PDB entry 7PEQ | electron microscopy, 35.00 A resolution (very low resolution: no residue pairs are listed; an interface is given only as per-side residue counts) | chains BH and BI of the 36 polymer chains in the assembly

Chain BH:
Name: Nuclear pore complex protein Nup85
Organism: Homo sapiens
UniProtKB: Q9BW27 (NUP85_HUMAN); residue numbers follow UniProt; this construct covers 1-656
Chain sequence (656 residues; numbered 1 to 656; the number before each row is that of its first residue):
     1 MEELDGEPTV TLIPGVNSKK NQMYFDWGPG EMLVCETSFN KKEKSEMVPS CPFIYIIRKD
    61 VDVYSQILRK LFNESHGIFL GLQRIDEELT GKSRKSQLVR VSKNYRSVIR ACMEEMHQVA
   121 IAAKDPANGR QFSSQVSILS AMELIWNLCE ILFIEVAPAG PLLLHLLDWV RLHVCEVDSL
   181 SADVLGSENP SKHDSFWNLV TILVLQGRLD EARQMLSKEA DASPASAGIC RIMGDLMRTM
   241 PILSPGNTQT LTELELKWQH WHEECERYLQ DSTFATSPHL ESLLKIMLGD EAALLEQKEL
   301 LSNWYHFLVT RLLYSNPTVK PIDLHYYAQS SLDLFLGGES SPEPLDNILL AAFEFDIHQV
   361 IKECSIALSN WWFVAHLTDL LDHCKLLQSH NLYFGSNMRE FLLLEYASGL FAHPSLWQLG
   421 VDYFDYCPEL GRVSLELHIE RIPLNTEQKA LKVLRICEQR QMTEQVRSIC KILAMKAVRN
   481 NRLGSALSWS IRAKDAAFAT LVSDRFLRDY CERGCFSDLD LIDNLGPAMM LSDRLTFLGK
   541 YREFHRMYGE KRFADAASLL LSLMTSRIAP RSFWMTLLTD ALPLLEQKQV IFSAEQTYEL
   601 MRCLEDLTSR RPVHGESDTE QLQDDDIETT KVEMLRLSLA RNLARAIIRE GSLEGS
Disordered / not traced: 1-19, 652-656
Swiss-Prot annotation at these positions:
  - modified residue: Met1 (N-acetylmethionine), Lys92 (N6-acetyllysine), Ser223 (Phosphoserine)
  - natural variant: Ala477 (A477V: In NPHS17; uncertain significance), Ala581 (A581P: In NPHS17), Arg645 (R645W: In NPHS17)

Chain BI:
Name: Nucleoporin Nup43
Organism: Homo sapiens
UniProtKB: Q8NFH3 (NUP43_HUMAN); residue numbers follow UniProt; this construct covers 1-380
Chain sequence (380 residues; row label = number of the first residue in the row):
     1 MEEIYAKFVS QKISKTRWRP LPPGSLQTAE TFATGSWDNE ENYISLWSIG DFGNLDSDGG
    61 FEGDHQLLCD IRHHGDVMDL QFFDQERIVA ASSTGCVTVF LHHPNNQTLS VNQQWTTAHY
   121 HTGPGSPSYS SAPCTGVVCN NPEIVTVGED GRINLFRADH KEAVRTIDNA DSSTLHAVTF
   181 LRTPEILTVN SIGQLKIWDF RQQGNEPSQI LSLTGDRVPL HCVDRHPNQQ HVVATGGQDG
   241 MLSIWDVRQG TMPVSLLKAH EAEMWEVHFH PSNPEHLFTC SEDGSLWHWD ASTDVPEKSS
   301 LFHQGGRSST FLSHSISNQA NVHQSVISSW LSTDPAKDRI EITSLLPSRS LSVNTLDVLG
   361 PCLVCGTDAE AIYVTRHLFS
Disordered / not traced: 1-3, 50-61, 123-129, 293-328, 333-338
Swiss-Prot annotation at these positions:
  - modified residue: Met1 (N-acetylmethionine)

How chain BH and chain BI interact:
At this resolution (35 A) residue pairs are not listed: 17 residues of chain BH and 13 of chain BI lie at the interface.

Overview:
The interface between chain BH and chain BI involves 17 residues on one side and 13 on the other.
Here chain BH is Nuclear pore complex protein Nup85 and chain BI is Nucleoporin Nup43, both from Homo sapiens.
Entry 7PEQ (Model of the outer rings of the human nuclear pore complex) was determined by electron microscopy
(same publication as 7PER).
